Entry 1PIM (X-ray diffraction, 2.00 A resolution); this record covers chains A and B.

Chain A (and B):
Protein: Ribonucleoside-diphosphate reductase 1 beta chain
Organism: Escherichia coli
Notes: EC 1.17.4.1; chain B of this document is another copy of the same molecule, construct and numbering; everything in this record applies to it too
Reference sequence: P69924 (RIR2_ECOLI); numbering as in UniProt (aligned over 1-375)
Chain sequence (375 residues; numbered 1 to 375; the number before each row is that of its first residue):
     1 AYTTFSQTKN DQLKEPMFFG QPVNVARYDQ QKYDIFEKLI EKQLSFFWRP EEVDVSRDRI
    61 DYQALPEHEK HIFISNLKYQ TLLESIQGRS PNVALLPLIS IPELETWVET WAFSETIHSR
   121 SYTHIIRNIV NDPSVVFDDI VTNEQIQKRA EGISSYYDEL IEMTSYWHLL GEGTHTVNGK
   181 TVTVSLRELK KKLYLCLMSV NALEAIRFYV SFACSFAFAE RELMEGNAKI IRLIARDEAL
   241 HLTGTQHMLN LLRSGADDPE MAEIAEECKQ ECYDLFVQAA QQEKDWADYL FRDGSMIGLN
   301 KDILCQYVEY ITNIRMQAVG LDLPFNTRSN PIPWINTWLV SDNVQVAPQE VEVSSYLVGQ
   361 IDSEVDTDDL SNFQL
Unresolved in the structure: 341-375
Differences from the reference sequence: engineered mutation Glu84 (Asp in P69924)
Metal / ion sites: Fe ion site 1: Glu84, Glu115, His118, Glu238; Fe ion site 2: Glu115, Glu204, Glu238, His241; Hg2+ site 1 near Cys196 (its only coordinating residue here); Hg2+ site 2: Val210, Cys214

Interface between chain A and chain B:
Residue-residue contacts (123):
  Tyr2(A) - Arg89(B)
  Tyr2(A) - Val93(B)  hydrophobic
  Tyr2(A) - Ile161(B)  hydrophobic
  Thr3(A) - Asp158(B)  hydrogen bond
  Thr4(A) - Arg89(B)  hydrogen bond (backbone-side chain)
  Thr4(A) - Ser90(B)
  Thr4(A) - Ser154(B)
  Thr4(A) - Tyr157(B)
  Thr4(A) - Asp158(B)  hydrogen bond (backbone-side chain)
  Phe5(A) - Leu82(B)  hydrophobic
  Phe5(A) - Ile86(B)  hydrophobic
  Phe5(A) - Gln147(B)
  Phe5(A) - Ser154(B)
  Ser6(A) - Val141(B)
  Gln7(A) - Val141(B)
  Lys9(A) - Asp138(B)
  Lys9(A) - Val141(B)
  Lys9(A) - Thr142(B)
  Val23(A) - Arg89(B)  hydrogen bond (backbone-side chain)
  Asn24(A) - Ser85(B)
  Asn24(A) - Arg89(B)  hydrogen bond (backbone-side chain)
  Asn24(A) - Val141(B)
  Val25(A) - Ser85(B)
  Ala26(A) - Ser85(B)  hydrogen bond (backbone-side chain)
  Ala26(A) - Ser119(B)
  Arg27(A) - Thr123(B)
  Arg27(A) - Ser134(B)  hydrogen bond
  Arg27(A) - Phe137(B)
  Tyr28(A) - Ser119(B)
  Tyr28(A) - Arg120(B)
  Tyr28(A) - Thr123(B)  hydrogen bond (backbone-side chain)
  Asp29(A) - Thr123(B)
  Asp29(A) - Arg127(B)
  Asp29(A) - Pro133(B)
  Asp29(A) - Phe137(B)
  Gln30(A) - Ser134(B)
  Glu37(A) - Arg120(B)  salt bridge
  Ile40(A) - Arg120(B)
  Glu41(A) - Arg49(B)  hydrogen bond (backbone-side chain)
  Leu44(A) - Phe47(B)
  Leu44(A) - Arg49(B)
  Leu44(A) - Phe113(B)  hydrophobic
  Leu44(A) - Ile117(B)  hydrophobic
  Ser45(A) - Arg49(B)
  Phe47(A) - Leu44(B)
  Phe47(A) - Phe47(B)  hydrophobic
  Arg49(A) - Glu41(B)  hydrogen bond (side chain-backbone)
  Arg49(A) - Leu44(B)
  Arg49(A) - Ser45(B)
  Leu82(A) - Phe5(B)  hydrophobic
  Ser85(A) - Asn24(B)
  Ser85(A) - Val25(B)
  Ser85(A) - Ala26(B)  hydrogen bond (side chain-backbone)
  Ile86(A) - Phe5(B)  hydrophobic
  Gly88(A) - Glu109(B)
  Arg89(A) - Tyr2(B)
  Arg89(A) - Thr4(B)  hydrogen bond (side chain-backbone)
  Arg89(A) - Val23(B)  hydrogen bond (side chain-backbone)
  Arg89(A) - Asn24(B)  hydrogen bond (side chain-backbone)
  Arg89(A) - Glu105(B)  salt bridge
  Ser90(A) - Thr4(B)
  Asn92(A) - Asn92(B)
  Asn92(A) - Leu96(B)
  Asn92(A) - Glu109(B)  hydrogen bond
  Val93(A) - Tyr2(B)  hydrophobic
  Val93(A) - Leu96(B)  hydrophobic
  Leu96(A) - Asn92(B)
  Leu96(A) - Val93(B)  hydrophobic
  Glu105(A) - Arg89(B)  salt bridge
  Glu109(A) - Gly88(B)
  Glu109(A) - Arg89(B)
  Glu109(A) - Asn92(B)  hydrogen bond
  Glu109(A) - Thr116(B)
  Phe113(A) - Leu44(B)  hydrophobic
  Phe113(A) - Phe113(B)  hydrophobic
  Thr116(A) - Glu109(B)
  Ile117(A) - Leu44(B)  hydrophobic
  Ser119(A) - Tyr28(B)
  Arg120(A) - Tyr28(B)
  Arg120(A) - Glu37(B)  salt bridge
  Arg120(A) - Ile40(B)
  Arg120(A) - Glu41(B)
  Arg120(A) - Leu44(B)
  Thr123(A) - Arg27(B)
  Thr123(A) - Tyr28(B)  hydrogen bond (side chain-backbone)
  Thr123(A) - Asp29(B)
  Arg127(A) - Asp29(B)  hydrogen bond (side chain-backbone)
  Pro133(A) - Asp29(B)
  Ser134(A) - Arg27(B)  hydrogen bond
  Phe137(A) - Val25(B)  hydrophobic
  Phe137(A) - Arg27(B)
  Phe137(A) - Asp29(B)
  Asp138(A) - Lys9(B)
  Asp138(A) - Arg27(B)  salt bridge
  Ile140(A) - Val25(B)  hydrophobic
  Val141(A) - Gln7(B)
  Val141(A) - Lys9(B)
  Val141(A) - Val25(B)  hydrophobic
  Thr142(A) - Lys9(B)
  Gln147(A) - Phe5(B)
  Ser154(A) - Thr4(B)
  Tyr157(A) - Thr4(B)
  Asp158(A) - Thr3(B)
  Asp158(A) - Thr4(B)  hydrogen bond (side chain-backbone)
  Ile161(A) - Tyr2(B)  hydrophobic
  Glu162(A) - Leu169(B)
  Ser165(A) - Ser165(B)
  Ser165(A) - Leu169(B)
  Tyr166(A) - Leu169(B)  hydrophobic
  Leu169(A) - Glu162(B)
  Leu169(A) - Ser165(B)
  Leu169(A) - Tyr166(B)  hydrophobic
  Leu169(A) - Leu169(B)  hydrophobic
  Leu170(A) - Val177(B)  hydrophobic
  His175(A) - Asn178(B)  hydrogen bond
  Thr176(A) - Thr176(B)
  Thr176(A) - Val177(B)
  Thr176(A) - Asn178(B)  hydrogen bond (backbone-backbone)
  Val177(A) - Leu170(B)  hydrophobic
  Val177(A) - Thr176(B)
  Asn178(A) - Leu170(B)
  Asn178(A) - His175(B)
  Asn178(A) - Thr176(B)  hydrogen bond (backbone-backbone)
Interface residues without a listed pair, chain A (68 interface residues in all): Thr8, Thr81, Pro97, Thr106, Thr110, Ala112, Gly179
Interface residues without a listed pair, chain B (64 interface residues in all): Thr8, Gln30, Thr106, Thr110, Ala112, Ile140

Overview:
Chain A and chain B form an interface of 68 and 64 residues respectively; the contacts include 23 hydrogen
bonds and 5 salt bridges. Polar pairs include Glu37(A)-Arg120(B), Arg89(A)-Glu105(B) and Asp138(A)-Arg27(B).
Glu84(A), Glu115(A), His118(A) and Glu238(A) form the Fe ion site 1.
Chain A and chain B are both Ribonucleoside-diphosphate reductase 1 beta chain (Escherichia coli); the
structure, Dithionite reduced E. coli ribonucleotide reductase R2 subunit, D84E mutant, was determined by
X-ray diffraction together with 1PIU from the same study.
